PDB entry 7XNK | electron microscopy, 2.60 A resolution | chains A and C of the 8 polymer chains in the assembly

[Chain A (and C)]
Protein: Potassium voltage-gated channel subfamily KQT member 1
From: Homo sapiens
Notes: chain C of this document is another copy of the same molecule, construct and numbering; everything in this record applies to it too
UniProt: P51787 (KCNQ1_HUMAN); residues 1-676 here = UniProt positions 1-676
Amino-acid sequence (692 residues; numbered 1 to 692; the number before each row is that of its first residue):
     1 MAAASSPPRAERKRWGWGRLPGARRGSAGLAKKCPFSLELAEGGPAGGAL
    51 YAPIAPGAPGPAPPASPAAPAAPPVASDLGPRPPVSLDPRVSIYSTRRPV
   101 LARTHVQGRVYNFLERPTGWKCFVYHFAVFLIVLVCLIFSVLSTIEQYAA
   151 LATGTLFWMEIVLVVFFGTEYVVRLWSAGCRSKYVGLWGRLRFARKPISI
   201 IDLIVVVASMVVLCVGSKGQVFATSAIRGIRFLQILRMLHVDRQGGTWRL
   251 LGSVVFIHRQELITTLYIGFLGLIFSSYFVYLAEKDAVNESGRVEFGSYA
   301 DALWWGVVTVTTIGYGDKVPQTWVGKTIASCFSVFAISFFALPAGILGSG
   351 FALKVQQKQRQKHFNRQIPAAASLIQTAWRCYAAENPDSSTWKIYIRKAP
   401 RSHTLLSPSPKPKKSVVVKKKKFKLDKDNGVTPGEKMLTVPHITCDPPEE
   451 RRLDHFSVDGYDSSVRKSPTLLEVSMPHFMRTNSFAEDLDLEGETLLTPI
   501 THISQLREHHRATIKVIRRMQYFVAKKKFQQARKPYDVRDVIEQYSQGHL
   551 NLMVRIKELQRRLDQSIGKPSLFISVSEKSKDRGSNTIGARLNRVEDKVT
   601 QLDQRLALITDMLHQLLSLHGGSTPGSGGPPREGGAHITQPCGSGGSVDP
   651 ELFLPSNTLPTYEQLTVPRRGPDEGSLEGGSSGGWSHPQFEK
Not modelled in the structure: 1-103, 219-222, 397-505, 565-692
Sequence notes: expression tag (677-692)
Curated features (UniProtKB/Swiss-Prot):
  - region: Met238 to Gly246 (Interaction with KCNE3), Ala370 to Tyr382 (Interaction with CALM), Lys515 to Phe529 (Interaction with CALM), Pro535 to Leu572 (Interaction with KCNE1 C-terminus), Ile588 to Leu616 (Interaction with AKAP9), Gly589 to His620 (C-terminal assembly domain (tetramerization))
  - binding site (a 1,2-diacyl-sn-glycero-3-phospho-(1D-myo-inositol-4,5-bisphosphate)): Gln244
  - modified residue (Phosphoserine): Ser27, Ser407, Ser409
  - glycosylation: Asn289 (N-linked (GlcNAc...) asparagine)
  - natural variant: Ala2 (A2V: In LQT1; uncertain significance), Pro7 (P7S: In LQT1; uncertain significance), Ala46 (A46T: In LQT1; uncertain significance), Pro64 to Pro70 (deletion: In LQT1; uncertain significance), Ser66 (S66F: In LQT1; uncertain significance), Ala71 to Pro73 (deletion: In LQT1), Pro73 (P73T: In LQT1; uncertain significance), Tyr111 (Y111C: In LQT1; uncertain significance), Glu115 (E115G: In LQT1), Pro117 (P117L: In LQT1; uncertain significance), Cys122 (C122Y: In LQT1), Phe127 (F127L: In LQT1; uncertain significance), 163 further natural variant entries in UniProt
  - mutagenesis: Ser27 (S27A: No phosphorylation by PKA. Decreases delayed rectifier potassium channel activity), Arg231 (R231A: Strongly inhibits SLC5A3 transporter activity), Val324 (V324L: Has a voltage-gated potassium channel activity. Inhibition of voltage-gated potassium channel activity by KCNE4), Lys326 (K326R: Has a voltage-gated potassium channel activity. Disrupts KCNE4-mediated voltage-gated potassium channel activity inhibition), Thr327 (T327V: Has a voltage-gated potassium channel activity. Disrupts KCNE4-mediated voltage-gated potassium channel activity inhibition), Ile328 (I328L: Has a voltage-gated potassium channel activity. Inhibition of voltage-gated potassium channel activity by KCNE4), Ser338 (S338C: Inhibits voltage-gated potassium channel activity), Phe340 (F340C: Inhibits voltage-gated potassium channel activity), Ile375 (I375D: Reduced protein expression, probably due to misfolding and proteasomal degradation. No detectable electrophysiological activity. Reduced electrophysiological activity in the presence of KCNE1), Val516 (V516D: Reduced protein expression, probably due to misfolding and proteasomal degradation. Significantly reduced electrophysiological activity ...), Lys526 (K526N: Decreased interaction with PIP2 and calmodulin/CALM in the presence of calcium. Insensitive to gating modulation by calcified CALM. Impaired IKS current ...), Lys527 (K527N: Decreased interaction with PIP2 and calmodulin/CALM in the presence of calcium. Decreased interaction with PIP2 and CALM in the presence of calcium; when associated with N-526 ...), 5 further mutagenesis entries in UniProt
Bound ions: K+ site 1: Thr312, Ile313 (shared with Thr312(C), Ile313(C) of chain C; 2 residues of chain E; 2 residues of chain G); K+ site 2: Thr312 (shared with Thr312(C) of chain C; 1 residue of chain E; 1 residue of chain G); K+ site 3: Ile313, Gly314 (shared with Ile313(C), Gly314(C) of chain C; 2 residues of chain E; 2 residues of chain G); K+ site 4: Gly314, Tyr315 (shared with Gly314(C), Tyr315(C) of chain C; 2 residues of chain E; 2 residues of chain G)
Ligand contacts:
  - I0S ((2R)-N-[4-(4-methoxyphenyl)-1,3-thiazol-2-yl]-1-(4-methylbenzene-1-sulfonyl)piperidine-2-carboxamide), molecule 1: Trp248, Leu251, Val255, Leu262, Thr265, Leu266, Phe339, Phe340, Pro343, Leu347
  - I0S, molecule 2: Ile268, Leu271, Gly272, Phe275, Val334, Phe335, Ala336, Phe339
Reported in the primary citation:
  - binding site for I0S: Trp248, Leu251, Val255, Leu262, Leu266, Leu271, Phe335, Phe339
  - specificity-determining residues: Leu266, Phe335 (by similarity / conservation)
  - conformationally variable residues (helix shift): Thr153, Ile227, Trp248

[How chain A and chain C interact]
Contacting residue pairs (65):
  Val141(A) with Tyr299(C), hydrophobic
  Thr144(A) with Ser298(C); Tyr299(C), hydrogen bond (side chain-backbone)
  Ile145(A) with Ser298(C)
  Arg228(A) with Tyr278(C), hydrogen bond (backbone-side chain)
  Ile235(A) with Ile274(C), hydrophobic; Phe275(C), hydrophobic; Tyr278(C), hydrophobic; Tyr299(C)
  Met238(A) with Tyr267(C), hydrogen bond (backbone-side chain)
  Leu239(A) with Tyr267(C)
  Thr247(A) with Thr264(C); Tyr267(C); Ile268(C)
  Arg293(A) with Glu290(C), salt bridge
  Trp304(A) with Lys326(C); Ala329(C), hydrophobic; Ser330(C)
  Val307(A) with Ser330(C)
  Thr311(A) with Thr312(C); Ser333(C); Ile337(C)
  Thr312(A) with Thr312(C)
  Ile313(A) with Thr309(C); Ile313(C); Gly314(C); Ser333(C)
  Gly314(A) with Gly314(C)
  Tyr315(A) with Trp305(C), hydrogen bond; Thr309(C), hydrogen bond; Gly314(C); Tyr315(C); Gly316(C); Val319(C), hydrophobic
  Asp317(A) with Val319(C)
  Phe340(A) with Ile337(C)
  Pro343(A) with Ser338(C)
  Ala344(A) with Leu342(C)
  Leu347(A) with Leu342(C), hydrophobic
  Gly348(A) with Leu342(C)
  Phe351(A) with Glu261(C); Leu342(C), hydrophobic
  Ala352(A) with Glu261(C)
  Val355(A) with Gln260(C); Glu261(C)
  Gln356(A) with Ile257(C)
  Arg366(A) with Glu543(C), salt bridge
  Tyr536(A) with Ile542(C), hydrophobic
  Val541(A) with Val538(C), hydrophobic; Ile542(C), hydrophobic
  Gln544(A) with Ile542(C); Tyr545(C); Ser546(C)
  Tyr545(A) with Tyr545(C), hydrogen bond (backbone-side chain)
  Gly548(A) with Tyr545(C); His549(C), hydrogen bond (backbone-side chain); Met553(C)
  His549(A) with Tyr545(C)
  Leu552(A) with Leu552(C), hydrophobic; Met553(C)
  Arg555(A) with Lys557(C); Gln560(C)
  Leu559(A) with Leu559(C), hydrophobic; Gln560(C)
  Arg562(A) with Gln560(C)
Also at the interface, not in a pair above, chain A (50 interface residues in all): Arg231, Phe232, Asp242, Trp248, Leu250, Leu251, Asp301, Lys358, Asp537, Asn551, Ile556, Glu558, Leu563
Also at the interface, not in a pair above, chain C (53 interface residues in all): His258, Thr265, Leu271, Phe279, Tyr281, Gly297, Ala300, Leu303, Phe339, Ala341, Ile346, Arg539, Val541, Ile556, Leu563

[Overview]
50 residues of chain A and 53 residues of chain C are in contact, with 7 hydrogen bonds and 2 salt bridges.
Polar contacts include Arg293(A)-Glu290(C), Arg366(A)-Glu543(C) and Thr144(A)-Tyr299(C). Chain A binds
compound I0S. From the paper: a binding site for I0S at Trp248(A), Leu251(A) and Val255(A) among others;
specificity determinants Leu266(A) and Phe335(A).
Chain A and chain C are both Potassium voltage-gated channel subfamily KQT member 1 (Homo sapiens); the
structure, human KCNQ1-CaM in complex with ML277, was determined by electron microscopy together with 7XNI,
7XNL and 7XNN from the same study.
